3W78 - chains A and B; structure by X-ray diffraction, 2.62 A resolution.

[Chain A (and B)]
Name: FMN-dependent NADH-azoreductase
Notes: EC 1.7.-.-; chain B of this document is another copy of the same molecule, construct and numbering; everything in this record applies to it too
UniProtKB: C0STY1 (C0STY1_9BACI); residue numbers follow UniProt; this construct covers 1-211
Sequence (211 residues; row label = number of the first residue in the row):
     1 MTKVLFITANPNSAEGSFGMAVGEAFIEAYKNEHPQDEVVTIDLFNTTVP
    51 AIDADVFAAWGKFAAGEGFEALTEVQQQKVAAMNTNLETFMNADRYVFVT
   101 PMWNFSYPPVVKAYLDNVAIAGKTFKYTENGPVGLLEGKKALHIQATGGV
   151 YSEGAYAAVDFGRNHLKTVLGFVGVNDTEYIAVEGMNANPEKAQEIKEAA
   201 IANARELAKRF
Not modelled in the structure: 1
Ligand contacts:
  - cibacron blue (CBD), molecule 1: Asn104, Gly148, Gly149, Val150, Tyr151, Tyr156, Asn187, Ala188
  - cibacron blue (CBD), molecule 2: Ala119, Phe125, Tyr127, Thr128, Glu129, Asn130, Gly131, Pro132, Phe172
  - FMN (flavin mononucleotide), molecule 1: Asn10, Gly16, Ser17, Phe18, Gly19, Met20, Pro101, Met102, Trp103, Asn104, Phe105, Ala146, Thr147, Gly148, Gly149, Tyr151, Met186, Asn187
  - FMN, molecule 2: Ile52, Phe57, Trp60

[Chain A / chain B interface]
Contacting residue pairs (55; chain A residue first):
  Pro11(A) - Asp53(B)
  Pro11(A) - Ala54(B)
  Pro11(A) - Phe57(B)  hydrophobic
  Asn12(A) - Ala54(B)
  Ser13(A) - Phe57(B)
  Phe45(A) - Ile52(B)
  Ile52(A) - Phe45(B)
  Ile52(A) - Trp103(B)
  Asp53(A) - Pro11(B)
  Asp53(A) - Phe45(B)
  Ala54(A) - Pro11(B)
  Phe57(A) - Pro11(B)  hydrophobic
  Phe57(A) - Asn12(B)
  Phe57(A) - Trp103(B)  hydrophobic
  Trp103(A) - Ile52(B)
  Trp103(A) - Phe57(B)  hydrophobic
  Trp103(A) - Lys112(B)  hydrogen bond (backbone-side chain)
  Asn104(A) - Leu115(B)
  Asn104(A) - Asp116(B)  hydrogen bond
  Asn104(A) - Ala119(B)
  Asn104(A) - His165(B)  hydrogen bond (backbone-side chain)
  Asn104(A) - Val169(B)
  Phe105(A) - His165(B)
  Phe105(A) - Phe172(B)  hydrophobic
  Ser106(A) - Lys112(B)
  Ser106(A) - His165(B)
  Tyr107(A) - Lys112(B)  hydrogen bond (backbone-side chain)
  Pro109(A) - Pro109(B)
  Pro109(A) - Lys112(B)
  Pro109(A) - Ala113(B)  hydrophobic
  Pro109(A) - Asp116(B)
  Lys112(A) - Trp103(B)  hydrogen bond (side chain-backbone)
  Lys112(A) - Asn104(B)
  Lys112(A) - Ser106(B)
  Lys112(A) - Tyr107(B)  hydrogen bond (side chain-backbone)
  Lys112(A) - Pro109(B)
  Ala113(A) - Pro109(B)
  Leu115(A) - Asn104(B)  hydrogen bond (backbone-side chain)
  Asp116(A) - Asn104(B)  hydrogen bond
  Asp116(A) - Pro109(B)
  Ala119(A) - Asn104(B)
  Val159(A) - Thr168(B)
  Phe161(A) - Phe161(B)  hydrophobic
  Phe161(A) - Asn164(B)
  Phe161(A) - His165(B)
  Phe161(A) - Thr168(B)
  Asn164(A) - Phe161(B)
  His165(A) - Asn104(B)  hydrogen bond (side chain-backbone)
  His165(A) - Phe105(B)
  His165(A) - Ser106(B)
  His165(A) - Phe161(B)
  Thr168(A) - Val159(B)
  Thr168(A) - Phe161(B)
  Val169(A) - Asn104(B)
  Phe172(A) - Phe105(B)  hydrophobic

[Overview]
26 residues of chain A and 25 residues of chain B are in contact; the contacts include 9 hydrogen bonds. Polar
pairs include Trp103(A)-Lys112(B), Asn104(A)-Asp116(B) and Asn104(A)-His165(B). Ligands of chain A: flavin
mononucleotide and cibacron blue.
Both chains are FMN-dependent NADH-azoreductase. Entry 3W78 (Crystal Structure of azoreductase AzrC in complex
with NAD(P)-inhibitor Cibacron Blue) was determined by X-ray diffraction, deposited together with 3W77, 3W79
and 3W7A.
